PDB entry 7UYQ | X-ray diffraction, 2.57 A resolution | chains C and I of the 6 polymer chains in the assembly

# Chain C
Molecule: Cyclic GMP-AMP synthase
From: Mus musculus
Notes: EC 2.7.7.86
Reference sequence: Q8C6L5 (CGAS_MOUSE); numbering as in UniProt (aligned over 147-507)
Chain sequence (364 residues; numbered 144 to 507; the number before each row is that of its first residue):
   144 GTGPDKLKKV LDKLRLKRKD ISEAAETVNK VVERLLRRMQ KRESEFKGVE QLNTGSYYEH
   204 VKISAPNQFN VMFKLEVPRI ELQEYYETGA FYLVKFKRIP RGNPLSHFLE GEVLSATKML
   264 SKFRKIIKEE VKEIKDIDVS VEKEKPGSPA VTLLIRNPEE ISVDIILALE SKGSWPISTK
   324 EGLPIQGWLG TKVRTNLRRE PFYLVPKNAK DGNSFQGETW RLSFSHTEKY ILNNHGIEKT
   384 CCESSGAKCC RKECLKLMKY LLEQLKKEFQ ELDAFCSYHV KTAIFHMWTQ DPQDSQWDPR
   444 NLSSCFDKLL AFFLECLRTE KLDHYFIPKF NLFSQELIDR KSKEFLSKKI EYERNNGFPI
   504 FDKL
Not modelled in the structure: 144-148, 185-187, 240-246, 252-255, 353-358
Sequence notes: expression tag (144-146); engineered mutation Gln211 (Glu in Q8C6L5), Asn213 (Asp in Q8C6L5)
Swiss-Prot annotation at these positions:
  - region: Lys372 to Lys395 (DNA-binding)
  - motif: Leu154 to Leu159 (Nuclear export signal), Asp281 to Ser291 (Nuclear localization signal)
  - binding site (GTP): Thr197, Asp307, Arg364 to Glu371
  - binding site (ATP): Ser199, Glu371, Lys402, Ser420 to Lys424
  - binding site (2',3'-cGAMP): Gly290, Asp307, Lys350, Arg364 to Ser366
  - binding site (Mg(2+)): Asp307
  - binding site (Zn(2+)): His378, Cys384, Cys385, Cys392
  - site: Arg241 (Arginine-anchor), Asp307, Ile308 (Cleavage)
  - modified residue: Lys156 (N6-lactoyllysine), Glu176 (PolyADP-ribosyl glutamic acid), Ser199 (Phosphoserine), Tyr201 (Phosphotyrosine), Glu272 (5-glutamyl polyglutamate), Ser291 (Phosphoserine), Glu302 (5-glutamyl glutamate), Lys372 (N6-acetyllysine), Lys382 (N6-acetyllysine), Lys402 (N6-acetyllysine), Ser420 (Phosphoserine), Lys491 (N6-methyllysine)
  - lipidation (S-palmitoyl cysteine): Cys392, Cys393, Cys459
  - cross-link (Glycyl lysine isopeptide (Lys-Gly)): Lys217 (interchain with G-Cter in SUMO), Lys271 (interchain with G-Cter in ubiquitin), Lys335 (interchain with G-Cter in SUMO), Lys372 (interchain with G-Cter in SUMO), Lys382 (interchain with G-Cter in SUMO), Lys399 (interchain with G-Cter in ubiquitin), Lys402 (interchain with G-Cter in ubiquitin), Lys409 (interchain with G-Cter in ubiquitin), Lys410 (interchain with G-Cter in ubiquitin), Lys464 (interchain with G-Cter in SUMO)
  - mutagenesis: Lys156 (K156Q: Mimics lactylation; knockin mice show higher mortality following HSV-1 infection), Asn172 (N172K: Induces alteration of the DNA-binding surface and leads to decreased synthesis of cyclic GMP-AMP (cGAMP); when associated with L-180), Glu176 (E176A: Abolished poly-ADP-ribosylation by PARP1, stimulating interferon production in knockin mice), Arg180 (R180L: Induces alteration of the DNA-binding surface and leads to decreased synthesis of cyclic GMP-AMP (cGAMP); when associated with K-182), Gly198 (G198A: Abolishes stimulation of interferon production; when associated with A-199), Ser199 (S199A: Abolishes stimulation of interferon production; when associated with A-199), Tyr201 (Y201E: Phosphomimetic mutant; reduced translocation to the nucleus following treatment with etoposide), Lys217 (K217R: Reduced sumoylation), Arg222 (R222E: Impaired tethering to chromatin, leading to constitutive activation in the absence of DNA), Lys238 (K238E: Does not affect interaction with nucleosomes), Lys240 (K240E: Impaired tethering to chromatin, leading to constitutive activation in the absence of DNA), Arg241 (R241E: Abolished tethering to chromatin, leading to strong constitutive activation in the absence of DNA), 28 further mutagenesis entries in UniProt
Metal / ion sites: Mg2+: Gln211, Asn213 (together with GTP); Zn2+: His378, Cys384, Cys385, Cys392
Ligand contacts:
  - GTP (guanosine-5'-triphosphate), molecule 1: Thr197, Gln211, Asn213, Met215, Pro289, Gly290, Ser291, Pro292, Ala293, Asp307, Ile309, Val348, Lys350, Arg364, Ser366, Ser368
  - GTP, molecule 2: Gly198, Ser199, Glu202, Lys205, Gln211, Asn213, Arg364, Leu365, Ser368, Glu371, Lys402, Ser420, Tyr421, Lys424, His467
From the paper describing this entry:
  - binding site for GTP: Tyr421, His467
  - specificity-determining residues: His467 (proposed by the authors, not directly observed)
  - mutagenesis - R364A (33-fold), H467A: decreased catalytic activity on ATP/GTP
  - mutagenesis - H467A (2-fold): increased catalytic activity on GTP/GTP
  - mutagenesis - E211Q/D213N/K382E: decreased binding to dsDNA
  - specificity-determining residues: Ile309, Arg364
  - mutagenesis - R364A (10-fold): decreased catalytic activity on GTP/GTP
  - mutagenesis - R364A (4-fold): increased catalytic activity on ATP/ATP
  - mutagenesis - E211Q/D213N: abolished catalytic activity

# Chain I
Molecule: Palindromic DNA18
From: DNA molecule
Sequence (18 nucleotides; each row starts with the number of its first residue):
     1 ATCTGTACAT GTACAGAT

# Chain C / chain I interface
Pairs across the interface (14):
  Arg158(C) - DT12(I)  salt bridge to the phosphate
  Leu159(C) - DT12(I)  sugar contact
  Leu159(C) - DA13(I)  phosphate contact
  Lys160(C) - DA13(I)  phosphate contact
  Arg161(C) - DG11(I)  base contact
  Arg161(C) - DT12(I)  hydrogen bond to the phosphate
  Arg161(C) - DA13(I)  hydrogen bond to the phosphate
  Arg180(C) - DC3(I)  salt bridge to the phosphate
  Gln183(C) - DT2(I)  phosphate contact
  His203(C) - DT10(I)  hydrogen bond to the phosphate
  His203(C) - DG11(I)  phosphate contact
  Glu386(C) - DT10(I)  phosphate contact
  Lys395(C) - DT10(I)  phosphate contact
  Lys395(C) - DG11(I)  salt bridge to the phosphate
Also at the interface, not in a pair above, chain C (12 interface residues in all): Ile164, Cys385, Lys399

# In short
12 residues of chain C and 6 residues of chain I are in contact; the contacts include 3 hydrogen bonds and 3
salt bridges. Polar contacts include Arg161(C)-DT12(I), Arg161(C)-DA13(I) and His203(C)-DT10(I). From the
paper: a binding site for GTP at Tyr421(C) and His467(C); R364A and H467A of chain C reduce catalytic activity
on ATP/GTP; 4 substitutions were tested in all.
Chain C is Cyclic GMP-AMP synthase (Mus musculus) and chain I is Palindromic DNA18 (DNA molecule); the
structure, Structure of GTP binds to Cyclic GMP AMP synthase (cGAS) through Mg coordination, was determined by
X-ray diffraction together with 7UUX, 7UXW, 7UYZ, 7UZR, 7V0W, 8EAE and 14 further entries from the same study.
